PDB entry 7ODV | X-ray diffraction, 2.31 A resolution | chains BBB and CCC of the 3 polymer chains in the assembly

# Chain BBB
Name: Somatic embryogenesis receptor kinase 1
Source organism: Arabidopsis thaliana
Notes: EC 2.7.10.1, 2.7.11.1
UniProt: Q94AG2 (SERK1_ARATH); residues 24-211 here = UniProt positions 24-211
Chain sequence (203 residues; numbered 20 to 222; the number before each row is that of its first residue):
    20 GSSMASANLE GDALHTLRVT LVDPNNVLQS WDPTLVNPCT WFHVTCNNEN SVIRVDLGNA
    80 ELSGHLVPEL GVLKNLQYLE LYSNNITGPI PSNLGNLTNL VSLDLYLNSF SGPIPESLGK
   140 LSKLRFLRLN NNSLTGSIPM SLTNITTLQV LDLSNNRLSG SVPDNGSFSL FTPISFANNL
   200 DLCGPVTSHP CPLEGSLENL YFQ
Unresolved in the structure: 20-26, 212-222
Sequence notes: expression tag (20-23, 212-222)
Disulfide bonds: C58-C65, C202-C210
Glycans and other covalent adducts: N-acetylglucosamine (NAG) linked to N104, N115, N150, N163, N184
Ion coordination: Mg2+: C58, W60, V63
Swiss-Prot annotation at these positions:
  - region (Leucine-rich repeat receptor-like protein kinase binding): T59 to N78, Y97 to S102, D123 to L126, F145 to R147, D171 to S194
  - binding site (brassinolide): F61, H62
  - glycosylation (N-linked (GlcNAc...) asparagine): N104, N115, N150, N163, N184

# Chain CCC
Name: Protein IDA
Source organism: Arabidopsis thaliana
UniProt: Q8LAD7 (IDA_ARATH); residue numbers follow UniProt; this construct covers 57-69
Chain sequence (14 residues; row label = number of the first residue in the row):
    56 YVPIPPSAPS KRHN
Sequence notes: expression tag (56)
Modified / non-standard residues: P64 (4-hydroxyproline; HYP)
Swiss-Prot annotation at these positions:
  - mutagenesis: K66 to R67 (Reduced activity leading to delayed floral abscission), K66 (K66A: Reduced binding affinity for RLK5)
What the authors report for this chain:
  - mutagenesis - K66A/R67A/H68A (15 fold): decreased binding to HSL1
  - mutagenesis - K66A/R67A/H68A (30-fold): decreased binding to co-receptor
  - mutagenesis - K66A/R67A/H68A: abolished signaling in response to floral organ abscission
  - post-translational modification sites: P64

# Chain BBB / chain CCC interface
Pairs across the interface (9; chain BBB residue first):
  D51(BBB) - H68(CCC)  salt bridge
  T53(BBB) - K66(CCC)
  T53(BBB) - R67(CCC)
  T53(BBB) - H68(CCC)  hydrogen bond
  L54(BBB) - H68(CCC)
  L54(BBB) - N69(CCC)
  V55(BBB) - R67(CCC)
  V55(BBB) - H68(CCC)  hydrogen bond (backbone-backbone)
  V55(BBB) - N69(CCC)
From the paper, about this interface:
  - specific contacts: D51(BBB)-H68(CCC) (hydrogen bond)
  - interface residues, chain CCC: H68(CCC)

# Overview
Chain BBB and chain CCC each contribute 4 residues to their interface; the contacts include 2 hydrogen bonds
and 1 salt bridge. Among the polar pairs are D51(BBB)-H68(CCC), T53(BBB)-H68(CCC) and V55(BBB)-H68(CCC). The
authors report a hydrogen bond between D51(BBB) and H68(CCC). From the paper: K66A/R67A/H68A of chain CCC
reduce binding to HSL1; the interface residue H68(CCC).
Chain BBB is Somatic embryogenesis receptor kinase 1 and chain CCC is Protein IDA, both from Arabidopsis
thaliana; the structure, Plant peptide hormone receptor complex H1LS1, was determined by X-ray diffraction
(same publication as 7ODK, 7OGO, 7OGQ, 7OGU and 7OGZ).
